PDB entry 7LTZ | X-ray diffraction, 1.53 A resolution | chain A

# Chain A
Protein: Isoform BTK-C of Tyrosine-protein kinase BTK
Organism: Homo sapiens
Notes: EC 2.7.10.2; fragment: Protein kinase domain, residues 427-693
UniProtKB: Q06187 (BTK_HUMAN), isoform Q06187-2; residues 393-659 here correspond to UniProt positions 427-693 (UniProt number = residue number + 34)
Sequence (267 residues; each row starts with the number of its first residue):
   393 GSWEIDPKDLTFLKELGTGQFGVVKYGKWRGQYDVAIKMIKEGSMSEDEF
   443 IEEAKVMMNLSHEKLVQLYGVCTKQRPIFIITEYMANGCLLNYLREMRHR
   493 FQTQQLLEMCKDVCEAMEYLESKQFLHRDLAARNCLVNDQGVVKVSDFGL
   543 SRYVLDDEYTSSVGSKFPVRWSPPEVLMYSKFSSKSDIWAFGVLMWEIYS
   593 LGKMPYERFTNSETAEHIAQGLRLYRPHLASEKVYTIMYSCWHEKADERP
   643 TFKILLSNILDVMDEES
Not modelled in the structure: 393, 659
Covalently attached groups: 2,3-dihydroxy-1,4-dithiobutane (DTT) linked to C481
Ligand contacts: YDA (1-tert-butyl-N-[(5R)-8-[2-[(1-methylpyrazol-4-yl)amino]pyrimidin-4-yl]-2-(oxetan-3-yl)-1,3,4,5-tetrahydro-2-benzazepin-5-yl]-1,2,3-triazole-4-carboxamide): L408, G409, T410, G411, Q412, F413, V416, A428, K430, T474, E475, Y476, M477, A478, G480, D521, N526, L528, S538, D539, L542, S543, V546, Y551

# Overview
Ligands of chain A: compound YDA.
Chain A is Isoform BTK-C of Tyrosine-protein kinase BTK (Homo sapiens); the structure, Bruton's tyrosine
kinase in complex with compound 51, was determined by X-ray diffraction, deposited together with 7LTY.
